9MWZ - chains C and D of the 4 polymer chains in the assembly; structure by electron microscopy, 2.00 A resolution.

# Chain C
Protein: viral protein 3
Organism: enterovirus D68
Notes: EC 3.4.22.29, 3.6.1.15, 3.4.22.28, 2.7.7.48
UniProtKB: A0A097BW17 (A0A097BW17_HED68); residues 3001-3247 here correspond to UniProt positions 318-564 (UniProt number = residue number - 2683)
Sequence (247 residues; row label = number of the first residue in the row):
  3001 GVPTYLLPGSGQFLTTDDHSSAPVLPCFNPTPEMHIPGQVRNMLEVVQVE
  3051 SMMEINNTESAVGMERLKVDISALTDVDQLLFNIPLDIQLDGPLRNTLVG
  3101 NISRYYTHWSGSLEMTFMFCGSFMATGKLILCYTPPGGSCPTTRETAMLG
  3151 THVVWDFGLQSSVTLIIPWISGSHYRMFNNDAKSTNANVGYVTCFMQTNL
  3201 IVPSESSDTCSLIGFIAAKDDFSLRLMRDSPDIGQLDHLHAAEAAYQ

# Chain D
Protein: viral protein 4
Organism: enterovirus D68
UniProtKB: Q68T42 (POLG_HED68); residues 4028-4057 here correspond to UniProt positions 29-58 (UniProt number = residue number - 3999)
Sequence (30 residues; row label = number of the first residue in the row):
  4028 QINFYKDSYAASASKQDFSQDPSKFTEPVV

# Interface between chain C and chain D
Pairs across the interface - 30 pairs, chain C then chain D:
  D3018(C) with S4039(D); A4040(D), hydrogen bond (side chain-backbone)
  H3019(C) with S4039(D)
  S3020(C) with I4029(D), hydrogen bond (side chain-backbone); N4030(D); A4037(D); S4039(D)
  S3021(C) with Y4032(D); A4037(D), hydrogen bond (backbone-backbone)
  A3022(C) with Y4032(D)
  P3023(C) with Y4032(D); D4034(D); Y4036(D); A4037(D)
  V3024(C) with Y4036(D)
  L3025(C) with Y4036(D), hydrogen bond (backbone-side chain)
  P3026(C) with D4034(D)
  C3027(C) with D4034(D), hydrogen bond (backbone-side chain)
  G3038(C) with F4052(D)
  Q3039(C) with K4051(D); F4052(D)
  R3041(C) with D4044(D); S4046(D), hydrogen bond
  N3042(C) with Q4047(D)
  E3045(C) with Q4047(D); D4048(D), hydrogen bond (side chain-backbone); P4049(D)
  Q3048(C) with T4053(D)
  V3049(C) with F4052(D), hydrophobic; T4053(D)
Other interface residues (no listed pair), chain C (19 interface residues in all): F3028, V3040
Other interface residues (no listed pair), chain D (17 interface residues in all): A4038

# Summary
The interface between chain C and chain D involves 19 residues on one side and 17 on the other; the contacts
include 7 hydrogen bonds. Among the polar pairs are D3018(C)-A4040(D), S3020(C)-I4029(D) and
L3025(C)-Y4036(D).
Chain C is viral protein 3 and chain D is viral protein 4, both from enterovirus D68; the structure, Cryo-EM
Structure of Human Enterovirus D68 USA/IL/14-18952, was determined by electron microscopy, deposited together
with 9MXC.
